Entry 7SBB (electron microscopy, 3.10 A resolution); this record covers chains E and X of the 13 polymer chains in the assembly.

Chain E:
Name: Cas7d
From: Synechocystis sp. PCC 6803
UniProt: Q6ZEI6 (Q6ZEI6_SYNY3); residue numbers follow UniProt; this construct covers 1-329
Sequence (329 residues; row label = number of the first residue in the row):
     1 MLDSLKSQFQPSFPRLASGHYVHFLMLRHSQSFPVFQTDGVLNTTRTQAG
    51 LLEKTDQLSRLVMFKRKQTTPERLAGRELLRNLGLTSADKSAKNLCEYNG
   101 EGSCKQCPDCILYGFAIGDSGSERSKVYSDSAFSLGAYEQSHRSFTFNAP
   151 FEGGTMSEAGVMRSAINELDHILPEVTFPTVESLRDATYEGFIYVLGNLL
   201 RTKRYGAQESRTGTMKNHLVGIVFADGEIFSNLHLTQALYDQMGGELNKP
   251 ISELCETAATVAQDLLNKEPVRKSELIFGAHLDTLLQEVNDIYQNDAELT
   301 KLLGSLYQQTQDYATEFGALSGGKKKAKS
Not modelled in the structure: 321-329

Chain X:
Molecule: ssRNA target
Sequence (33 nucleotides; row label = number of the first residue in the row):
     1 AGGCAUUGAAAGCGACCACCAGGGGCACAACAA

How chain E and chain X interact:
Residue-residue contacts - 15 pairs, chain E then chain X:
  Ile117(E) with G14(X), base contact; A15(X), sugar contact
  Gly118(E) with A15(X), hydrogen bond to the sugar
  Asp119(E) with C16(X), phosphate contact
  Phe147(E) with U7(X), base contact
  Met162(E) with C4(X), hydrogen bond to the sugar; A5(X), phosphate contact
  Ser164(E) with A5(X), hydrogen bond to the phosphate; U6(X), hydrogen bond to the phosphate; U7(X), hydrogen bond to the sugar
  Ala165(E) with U7(X), base contact
  Ile166(E) with A5(X), sugar contact; U6(X), sugar contact
  Asn167(E) with U6(X), hydrogen bond to the phosphate; U7(X), hydrogen bond to the sugar
Also at the interface, not in a pair above, chain E (11 interface residues in all): Ala116, Arg163

Summary:
11 residues of chain E face 7 of chain X across their interface, with 7 hydrogen bonds. Among the polar pairs
are Gly118(E)-A15(X), Met162(E)-C4(X) and Ser164(E)-U7(X).
Chain E is Cas7d (Synechocystis sp. PCC 6803) and chain X is ssRNA target; the structure, Structure of type
I-D Cascade bound to a ssRNA target, was determined by electron microscopy (same publication as 7SBA).
